PDB entry 4ETW | X-ray diffraction, 2.05 A resolution | chains A and B

[Chain A]
Name: Pimelyl-[acyl-carrier protein] methyl ester esterase
From: Shigella flexneri
Notes: EC 3.1.1.85
Reference sequence: Q83PW0 (BIOH_SHIFL); residues 1-257 here = UniProt positions 1-257
Sequence (264 residues; numbered 1 to 264; the number before each row is that of its first residue):
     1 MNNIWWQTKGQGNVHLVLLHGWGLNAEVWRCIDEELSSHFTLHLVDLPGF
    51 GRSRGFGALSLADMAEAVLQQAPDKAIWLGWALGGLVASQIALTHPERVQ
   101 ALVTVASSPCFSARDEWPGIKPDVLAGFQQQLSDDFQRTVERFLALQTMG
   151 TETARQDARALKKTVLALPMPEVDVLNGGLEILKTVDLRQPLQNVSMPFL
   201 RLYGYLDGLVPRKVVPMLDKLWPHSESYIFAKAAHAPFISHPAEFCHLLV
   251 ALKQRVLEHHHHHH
Unresolved in the structure: 1-2, 258-264
Sequence notes: engineered mutation A82 (Ser in Q83PW0), A243 (Val in Q83PW0); expression tag (258-264)
Ligand contacts: ZMK (methyl 7-{[2-({N-[(2S)-2-hydroxy-3,3-dimethyl-4-(phosphonooxy)butanoyl]-beta-alanyl}amino)ethyl]sulfanyl}-7-oxoheptanoate): G21, W22, A82, L83, F111, I120, V124, L125, F128, F143, L146, Q147, M149, L180, L183, L209, H235
From the paper describing this entry:
  - catalytic residues: W22, L83, D207, H235
  - binding site for ZMK: W22, W81, A82, L83, I120, K121, V124, F128, F143, L146, M149, H235
  - mutagenesis - S82A: abolished catalytic activity
  - mutagenesis - R138A, R142A, R155A, R159A: unchanged catalytic activity
  - mutagenesis - S82A, R138A/R142A/R155A/R159A: abolished growth

[Chain B]
Name: Acyl carrier protein
From: Shigella flexneri 5
Reference sequence: Q0T5U2 (ACP_SHIF8); residues 500-576 here correspond to UniProt positions 2-78 (UniProt number = residue number - 498)
Sequence (77 residues; numbered 500 to 576; the number before each row is that of its first residue):
   500 STIEERVKKIIGEQLGVKQEEVTNNASFVEDLGADSLDTVELVMALEEEF
   550 DTEIPDEEAEKITTVQAAIDYINGHQA
Unresolved in the structure: 575-576
Covalently attached groups: compound ZMK linked to S535

[Interface between chain A and chain B]
Residue-residue contacts (21; chain A residue first):
  R138(A) - Q513(B)  hydrogen bond (side chain-backbone)
  R138(A) - D537(B)  salt bridge
  E141(A) - E540(B)
  R142(A) - D534(B)  salt bridge
  R142(A) - L536(B)
  R142(A) - D537(B)  salt bridge
  R142(A) - E540(B)
  A145(A) - L536(B)  hydrophobic
  A145(A) - E540(B)
  L146(A) - L536(B)
  M149(A) - L536(B)  hydrophobic
  R155(A) - V542(B)
  R155(A) - M543(B)
  R155(A) - E546(B)  salt bridge
  R155(A) - I553(B)  hydrogen bond (side chain-backbone)
  R155(A) - P554(B)
  R155(A) - D555(B)  salt bridge
  R155(A) - A558(B)
  A158(A) - M543(B)  hydrophobic
  R159(A) - E546(B)  salt bridge
  K162(A) - E547(B)  salt bridge
Other interface residues (no listed pair), chain A (11 interface residues in all): E152
Other interface residues (no listed pair), chain B (15 interface residues in all): S535, V539
Interface features reported in the paper:
  - interface residues, chain A: R138(A), R142(A), A145(A), L146(A), M149(A), R155(A), R159(A)

[In short]
The interface between chain A and chain B involves 11 residues on one side and 15 on the other; the contacts
include 2 hydrogen bonds and 7 salt bridges. Polar contacts include R138(A)-D537(B), R142(A)-D534(B) and
R142(A)-D537(B). The paper reports catalytic residues W22(A), L83(A) and D207(A) among others; S82A and
R138A/R142A/R155A/R159A of chain A abolish growth; 6 substitutions were tested in all.
Chain A is Pimelyl-[acyl-carrier protein] methyl ester esterase (Shigella flexneri) and chain B is Acyl
carrier protein (Shigella flexneri 5); the structure, Structure of the Enzyme-ACP Substrate Gatekeeper Complex
Required for Biotin Synthesis, was determined by X-ray diffraction.
